Entry 3J1N (electron microscopy, 16.00 A resolution (very low resolution: no residue pairs are listed; an interface is given only as per-side residue counts)); this record covers chains B and F of the 12 polymer chains in the assembly.

# Chain B
Name: DNA-directed RNA polymerase II subunit RPB2
Organism: Saccharomyces cerevisiae
Notes: EC 2.7.7.6
UniProtKB: P08518 (RPB2_YEAST); residues 1-1224 here = UniProt positions 1-1224
Amino-acid sequence (1224 residues; each row starts with the number of its first residue):
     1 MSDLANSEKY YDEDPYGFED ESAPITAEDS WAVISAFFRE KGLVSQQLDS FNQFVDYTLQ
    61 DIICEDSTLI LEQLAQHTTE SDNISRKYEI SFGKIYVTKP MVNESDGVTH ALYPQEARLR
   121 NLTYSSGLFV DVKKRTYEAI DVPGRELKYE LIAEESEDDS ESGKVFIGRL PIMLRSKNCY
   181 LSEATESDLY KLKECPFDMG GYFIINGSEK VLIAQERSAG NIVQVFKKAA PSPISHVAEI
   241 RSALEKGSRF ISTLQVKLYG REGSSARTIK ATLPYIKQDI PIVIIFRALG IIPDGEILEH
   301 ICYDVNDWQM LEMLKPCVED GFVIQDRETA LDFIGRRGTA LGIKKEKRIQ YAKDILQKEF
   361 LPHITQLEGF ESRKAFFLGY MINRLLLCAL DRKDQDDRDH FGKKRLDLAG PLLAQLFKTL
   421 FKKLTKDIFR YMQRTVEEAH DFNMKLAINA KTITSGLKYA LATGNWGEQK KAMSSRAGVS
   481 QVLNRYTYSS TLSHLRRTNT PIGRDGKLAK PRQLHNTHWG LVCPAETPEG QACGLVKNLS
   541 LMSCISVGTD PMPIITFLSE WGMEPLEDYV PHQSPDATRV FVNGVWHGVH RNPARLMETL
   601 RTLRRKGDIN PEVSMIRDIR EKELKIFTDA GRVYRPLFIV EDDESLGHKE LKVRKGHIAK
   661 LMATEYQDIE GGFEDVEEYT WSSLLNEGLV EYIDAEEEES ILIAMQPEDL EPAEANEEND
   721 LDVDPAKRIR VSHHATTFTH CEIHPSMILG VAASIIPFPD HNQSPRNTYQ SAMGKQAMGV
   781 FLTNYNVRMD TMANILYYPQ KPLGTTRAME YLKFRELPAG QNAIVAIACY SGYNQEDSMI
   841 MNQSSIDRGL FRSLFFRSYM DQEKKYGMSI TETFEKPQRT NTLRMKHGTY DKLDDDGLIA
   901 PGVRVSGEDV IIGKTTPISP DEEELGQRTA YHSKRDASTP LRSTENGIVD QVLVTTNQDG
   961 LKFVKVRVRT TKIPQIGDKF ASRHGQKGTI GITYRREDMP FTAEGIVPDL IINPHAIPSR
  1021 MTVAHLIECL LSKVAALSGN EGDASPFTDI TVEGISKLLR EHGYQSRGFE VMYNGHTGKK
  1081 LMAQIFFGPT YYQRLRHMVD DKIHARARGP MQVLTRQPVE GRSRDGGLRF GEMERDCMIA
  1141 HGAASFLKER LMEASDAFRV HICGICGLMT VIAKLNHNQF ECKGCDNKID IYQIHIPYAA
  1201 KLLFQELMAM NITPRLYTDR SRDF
Unresolved in the structure: 1-19, 71-89, 135-163, 218, 336-344, 405, 438-445, 468-476, 503-508, 669-677, 716-721, 920-932, 1150

# Chain F
Name: DNA-directed RNA polymerase II subunit RPABC2
Organism: Saccharomyces cerevisiae
UniProtKB: P20435 (RPAB2_YEAST); residues 72-155 here = UniProt positions 72-155
Amino-acid sequence (84 residues; each row starts with the number of its first residue):
    72 KAIPKDQRAT TPYMTKYERA RILGTRALQI SMNAPVFVDL EGETDPLRIA MKELAEKKIP
   132 LVIRRYLPDG SFEDWSVEEL IVDL
UniProt features mapped onto this chain:
  - region: Leu111 to Leu132 (Leucine-zipper)

# How chain B and chain F interact
At this resolution (16 A) residue pairs are not listed: 9 residues of chain B and 8 of chain F lie at the interface.

# Overview
Chain B and chain F form an interface of 9 and 8 residues respectively.
Here chain B is DNA-directed RNA polymerase II subunit RPB2 and chain F is DNA-directed RNA polymerase II
subunit RPABC2, both from Saccharomyces cerevisiae. Entry 3J1N (Cryo-EM map of a yeast minimal preinitiation
complex interacting with the Mediator Head module) was determined by electron microscopy together with 3J1O
from the same study.
